Entry 6I9E (electron microscopy, 3.74 A resolution); this record covers chains L and N of the 14 polymer chains in the assembly.

# Chain L (and N)
Protein: Auxiliary protein
Source organism: Thermus virus P23-45
Notes: chain N of this document is another copy of the same molecule, construct and numbering; everything in this record applies to it too
Reference sequence: A7XXC1 (A7XXC1_9CAUD); numbering as in UniProt (aligned over 1-146)
Chain sequence (146 residues; numbered 1 to 146; the number before each row is that of its first residue):
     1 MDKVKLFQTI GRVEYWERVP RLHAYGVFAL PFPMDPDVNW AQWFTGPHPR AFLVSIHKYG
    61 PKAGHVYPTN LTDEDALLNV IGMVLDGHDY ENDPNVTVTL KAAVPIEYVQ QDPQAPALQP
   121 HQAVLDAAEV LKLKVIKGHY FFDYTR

# Interface between chain L and chain N
Contacting residue pairs (16; chain L residue first):
  F28(L) with L22(N), hydrophobic; F141(N), hydrophobic
  L30(L) with I136(N), hydrophobic
  P31(L) with K137(N), hydrogen bond (backbone-side chain)
  F32(L) with I136(N), hydrophobic; K137(N)
  L100(L) with I136(N), hydrophobic
  Y144(L) with K134(N); I136(N)
  T145(L) with Y25(N); K134(N); F141(N)
  R146(L) with K132(N); K134(N); D143(N); R146(N)
Also at the interface, not in a pair above, chain L (10 interface residues in all): P33, I81
Also at the interface, not in a pair above, chain N (10 interface residues in all): F142

# Summary
The chain L/chain N interface involves 10 residues from each chain, with 1 hydrogen bond. Its one
hydrogen-bonded contact is P31(L)-K137(N).
Both chains are Auxiliary protein (Thermus virus P23-45). Entry 6I9E (Thermophage P23-45 empty expanded
capsid) was determined by electron microscopy (same publication as 6IBC and 6IBG).
